Entry 6PW2 (X-ray diffraction, 3.01 A resolution); this record covers chains A and F of the 6 polymer chains in the assembly.

# Chain A
Molecule: Epstein-Barr nuclear antigen 1
Organism: Epstein-Barr virus (strain B95-8)
UniProt: P03211 (EBNA1_EBVB9); numbering as in UniProt (aligned over 461-607)
Sequence (147 residues; row label = number of the first residue in the row):
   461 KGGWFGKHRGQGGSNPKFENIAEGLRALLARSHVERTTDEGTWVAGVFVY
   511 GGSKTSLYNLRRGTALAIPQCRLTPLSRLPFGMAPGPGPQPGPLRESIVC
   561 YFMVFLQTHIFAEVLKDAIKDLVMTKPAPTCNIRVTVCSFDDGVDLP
Swiss-Prot annotation at these positions:
  - active site: Tyr518 (For site-specific DNA endonuclease activity)
  - binding site (DNA): Lys461, Tyr518
  - site: Arg491 (Interaction dimer-dimer), Tyr518 (Interaction dimer-dimer. Required for episome maintenance and generation of immortalized B cells in the host)
  - mutagenesis: Arg491 (R491A: Impaired cooperative DNA binding; R491E: Loss of DNA replication and cooperative DNA binding), Tyr518 (Y518A: 10 fold decrease in DNA-binding; Y518A: Complete loss of endocucleoase nicks in the DNA; Y518E: Complete loss of DNA-binding; Y518F: No effect on DNA-binding ...), Asp581 (D581A: Loss of DNA replication and cooperative DNA binding; D581E: Forms single dimer binding to DNA), Thr585 (T585P: Decreased EBNA1-DNA binding, formation of functional chromatin, and origin recognition complex recruitment at oriP)
What the authors report for this chain:
  - binding site for the 62-nt DNA strand: Asn480, Arg538
  - self-association interface (contacts with another copy of this molecule); pairs are residue here / residue on that copy: Arg491-Asp581 (hydrogen bond), Ala487, Leu488, Met584, Thr585
  - contacts within the chain: Arg491-Asp581 (hydrogen bond)
  - mutagenesis - D581E: decreased binding to DS34
  - mutagenesis - D581E: unchanged expression
  - mutagenesis - R491E, D581E: unchanged binding to FR and DS regions of OriP

# Chain F
Molecule: DNA (62-MER) complementary DNA strand
Sequence (62 nucleotides; numbered 0 to 61; the number before each row is that of its first residue; numbering starts at 0):
     0 CTAACCCTAATTCAATAGCATATGTTACCCAACGGGAAGCATATGCTATC
    50 GAATTAGGGTTA
Unresolved in the structure: 0-4, 58-61

# Interface between chain A and chain F
Residue-residue contacts (28):
  Lys461(A) - DA37(F)  base contact
  Lys461(A) - DG38(F)  sugar contact
  Gly462(A) - DA37(F)  base contact
  Gly462(A) - DG38(F)  sugar contact
  Gly463(A) - DG38(F)  hydrogen bond to the base
  Gly463(A) - DC39(F)  sugar contact
  Trp464(A) - DC39(F)  hydrogen bond to the sugar
  Trp464(A) - DA40(F)  sugar contact
  Phe465(A) - DG38(F)  base contact
  His468(A) - DT41(F)  salt bridge to the phosphate
  Arg469(A) - DA42(F)  hydrogen bond to the sugar
  Lys477(A) - DG33(F)  base contact
  Lys477(A) - DG34(F)  hydrogen bond to the base
  Lys477(A) - DG35(F)  base contact
  Asn480(A) - DA31(F)  phosphate contact
  Asn480(A) - DC32(F)  hydrogen bond to the phosphate
  Asn480(A) - DG33(F)  phosphate contact
  Ile481(A) - DG33(F)  phosphate contact
  Ile481(A) - DG34(F)  phosphate contact
  Ser513(A) - DG35(F)  hydrogen bond to the phosphate
  Thr515(A) - DG34(F)  sugar contact
  Thr515(A) - DG35(F)  hydrogen bond to the phosphate
  Asn519(A) - DG34(F)  hydrogen bond to the phosphate
  Lys586(A) - DG33(F)  salt bridge to the phosphate
  Lys586(A) - DG34(F)  salt bridge to the phosphate
  Pro589(A) - DG34(F)  phosphate contact
  Pro589(A) - DG35(F)  phosphate contact
  Thr590(A) - DG34(F)  hydrogen bond to the phosphate
Other interface residues (no listed pair), chain A (18 interface residues in all): Ser516, Leu554
Other interface residues (no listed pair), chain F (12 interface residues in all): DC45

# Summary
18 residues of chain A and 12 residues of chain F are in contact, with 9 hydrogen bonds and 3 salt bridges.
Among the polar pairs are Gly463(A)-DG38(F), Lys477(A)-DG34(F) and Trp464(A)-DC39(F). From the paper: a
binding site for the 62-nt DNA strand at Asn480(A) and Arg538(A); D581E of chain A reduces binding to DS34.
Chain A is Epstein-Barr nuclear antigen 1 (Epstein-Barr virus (strain B95-8)) and chain F is DNA (62-MER)
complementary DNA strand; the structure, Structural Basis for Cooperative Binding of EBNA1 to the Epstein-Barr
Virus Dyad Symmetry Minimal Origin of ..., was determined by X-ray diffraction.
